Entry 7VVA (X-ray diffraction, 2.75 A resolution); this record covers chains A and G of the 7 polymer chains in the assembly.

Chain A (and G):
Protein: Pseudouridine kinase
Organism: Escherichia coli
Notes: EC 2.7.1.83; chain G of this document is another copy of the same molecule, construct and numbering; everything in this record applies to it too
UniProtKB: A0A1V3W5E1 (A0A1V3W5E1_ECOLX); residue numbers follow UniProt; this construct covers 1-313
Amino-acid sequence (313 residues; each row starts with the number of its first residue):
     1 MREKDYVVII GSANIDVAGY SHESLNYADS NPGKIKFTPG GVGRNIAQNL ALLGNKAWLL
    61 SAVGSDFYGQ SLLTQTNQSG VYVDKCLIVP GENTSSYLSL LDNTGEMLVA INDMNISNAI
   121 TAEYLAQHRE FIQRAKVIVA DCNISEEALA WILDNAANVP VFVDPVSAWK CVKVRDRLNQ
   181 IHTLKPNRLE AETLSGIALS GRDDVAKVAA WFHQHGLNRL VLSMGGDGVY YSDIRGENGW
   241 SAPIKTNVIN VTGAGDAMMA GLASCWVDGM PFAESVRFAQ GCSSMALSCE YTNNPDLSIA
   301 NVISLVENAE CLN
Not modelled in the structure: 1-2, 103-106, 310-313 (chain G: 1-3, 23-25, 52, 103-106, 129-135, 161-162, 171-184, 196-254, 258, 273-286, 310-313)
Residues lining bound ligands: FJF (5-[(2S,3R,4S,5R)-5-(hydroxymethyl)-3,4-bis(oxidanyl)oxolan-2-yl]-1H-pyrimidine-2,4-dione): Asn14, Asp16, Gly40, Gly41, Val42, Asn45, Tyr97, Asn112, Met114, Asn143, Val166, Ser167, Lys170, Thr252, Gly253, Asp256
From the paper describing this entry:
  - binding site for FJF: Asn14, Asp16, Ser30, Tyr97, Asn112, Met114, Asn143, Lys170, Asp256
  - specificity-determining residues: Ser30
  - catalytic residues: Asp256
  - conformationally variable residues (domain motion, side-chain flip): Trp169, Ser200
  - mutagenesis - Y97A, N112A, M114A, N143A, K170A (11-fold): decreased catalytic activity
  - mutagenesis - S30A: decreased catalytic activity on pseudouridine
  - mutagenesis - K185A (100-fold), D256A (3280-fold): decreased catalytic activity on ATP
  - mutagenesis - W169A: unchanged catalytic activity on pseudouridine
  - mutagenesis - N143A: increased catalytic activity

Chain A / chain G interface:
Contacting residue pairs (13; chain A residue first):
  Ser65(A) with Gln70(G), hydrogen bond; Ile88(G)
  Phe67(A) with Phe67(G), hydrophobic
  Gln70(A) with Ser65(G); Asp66(G); Gln70(G), hydrogen bond
  Val83(A) with Pro90(G)
  Asp84(A) with Pro90(G); Gly91(G)
  Cys86(A) with Pro90(G)
  Ile88(A) with Ser65(G); Ile88(G); Pro90(G), hydrophobic
Interface residues without a listed pair, chain A (9 interface residues in all): Leu73, Pro90
Interface residues without a listed pair, chain G (8 interface residues in all): Val89

In short:
Chain A and chain G form an interface of 9 and 8 residues respectively; the contacts include 2 hydrogen bonds.
Polar pairs include Ser65(A)-Gln70(G) and Gln70(A)-Gln70(G). Bound to chain A: compound FJF. The paper reports
the catalytic residue Asp256(A); Y97A, N112A and M114A of chain A, among others, reduce catalytic activity; 9
substitutions were tested in all.
Chain A and chain G are both Pseudouridine kinase (Escherichia coli); the structure, Pseudouridine bound
structure of Pseudouridine kinase (PUKI) from Escherichia coli strain B, was determined by X-ray diffraction,
deposited together with 7VTD, 7VTE and 7VTG.
